8GHI - chain A; structure by X-ray diffraction, 2.40 A resolution.

== Chain A ==
Protein: Glycerophosphodiester phosphodiesterase
Source organism: Staphylococcus aureus
Notes: EC 3.1.4.46
UniProtKB: A0A0D6HT57 (A0A0D6HT57_STAAU); numbering as in UniProt (aligned over 25-308)
Sequence (294 residues; row label = number of the first residue in the row):
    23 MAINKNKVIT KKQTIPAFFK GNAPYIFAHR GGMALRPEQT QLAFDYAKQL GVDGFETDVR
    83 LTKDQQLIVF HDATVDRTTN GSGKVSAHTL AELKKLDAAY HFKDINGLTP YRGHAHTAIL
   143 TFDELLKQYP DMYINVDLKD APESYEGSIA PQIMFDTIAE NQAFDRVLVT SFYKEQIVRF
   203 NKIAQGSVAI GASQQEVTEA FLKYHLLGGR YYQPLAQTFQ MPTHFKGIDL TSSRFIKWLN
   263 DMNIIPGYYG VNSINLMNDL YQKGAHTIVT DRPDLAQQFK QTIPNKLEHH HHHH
Disordered / not traced: 23-35, 311-316
Differences from the reference sequence: initiating methionine (23); expression tag (24, 309-316)
Small-molecule neighbours: dihydrogenphosphate ion (2HP): His51, Arg52, Glu78, Asp80, His93, Asp159, Lys161
Reported in the primary citation:
  - catalytic residues: His51, Asp159 (proposed by the authors, not directly observed)
  - catalytic residues: Glu78
  - mutagenesis - E78A: increased stability
  - mutagenesis - E78A: abolished binding to Mn2+
  - mutagenesis - H51A/H93A, E78A, H93A: decreased catalytic activity on LPG
  - mutagenesis - H51A: decreased catalytic activity
  - mutagenesis - H51A: unchanged catalytic activity on cLPA
  - mutagenesis - H51A/H93A, E78A, H93A: decreased catalytic activity on cLPA

== Overview ==
Bound to chain A: dihydrogenphosphate ion. From the paper: catalytic residues His51, Asp159 and Glu78;
H51A/H93A, E78A and H93A reduce catalytic activity on LPG.
Chain A is Glycerophosphodiester phosphodiesterase (Staphylococcus aureus); the structure, Crystal structure
of Staphylococcus aureus Lysophosphatidylglycerol phospholipase D, was determined by X-ray diffraction (same
publication as 8GHH).
